PDB entry 6UZC | electron microscopy, 4.50 A resolution (low resolution: residue-level contacts below are approximate; hydrogen-bond / salt-bridge calls are withheld) | chains l and H of the 42 polymer chains in the assembly

[Chain l]
Molecule: Major capsid protein
Source organism: Enterobacteria phage T4
UniProtKB: P04535 (CAPSH_BPT4); residue numbers follow UniProt; this construct covers 1-521
Chain sequence (521 residues; row label = number of the first residue in the row):
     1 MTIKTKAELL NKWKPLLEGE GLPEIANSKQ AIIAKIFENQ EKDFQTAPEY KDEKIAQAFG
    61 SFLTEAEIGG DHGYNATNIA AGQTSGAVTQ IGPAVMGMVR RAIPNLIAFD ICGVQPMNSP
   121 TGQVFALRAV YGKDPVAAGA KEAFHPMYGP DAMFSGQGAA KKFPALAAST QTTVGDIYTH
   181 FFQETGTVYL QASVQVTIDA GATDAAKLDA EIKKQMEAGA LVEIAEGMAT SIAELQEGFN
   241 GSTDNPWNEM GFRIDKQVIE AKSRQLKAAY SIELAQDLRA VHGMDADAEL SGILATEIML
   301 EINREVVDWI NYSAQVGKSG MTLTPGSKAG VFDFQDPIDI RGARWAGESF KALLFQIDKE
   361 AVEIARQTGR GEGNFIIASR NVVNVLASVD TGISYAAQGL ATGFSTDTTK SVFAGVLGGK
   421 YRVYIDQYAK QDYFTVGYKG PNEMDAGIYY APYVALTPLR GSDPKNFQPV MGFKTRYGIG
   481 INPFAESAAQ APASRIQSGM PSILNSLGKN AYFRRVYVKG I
Not modelled in the structure: 1-65
Curated features (UniProtKB/Swiss-Prot):
  - site: E65, A66 (Cleavage)

[Chain H]
Molecule: Portal protein
Source organism: Enterobacteria phage T4
UniProtKB: P13334 (PORTL_BPT4); residues 1-524 here = UniProt positions 1-524
Chain sequence (524 residues; each row starts with the number of its first residue):
     1 MKFNVLSLFA PWAKMDERNF KDQEKEDLVS ITAPKLDDGA REFEVSSNEA ASPYNAAFQT
    61 IFGSYEPGMK TTRELIDTYR NLMNNYEVDN AVSEIVSDAI VYEDDTEVVA LNLDKSKFSP
   121 KIKNMMLDEF SDVLNHLSFQ RKGSDHFRRW YVDSRIFFHK IIDPKRPKEG IKELRRLDPR
   181 QVQYVREIIT ETEAGTKIVK GYKEYFIYDT AHESYACDGR MYEAGTKIKI PKAAVVYAHS
   241 GLVDCCGKNI IGYLHRAVKP ANQLKLLEDA VVIYRITRAP DRRVWYVDTG NMPARKAAEH
   301 MQHVMNTMKN RVVYDASTGK IKNQQHNMSM TEDYWLQRRD GKAVTEVDTL PGADNTGNME
   361 DIRWFRQALY MALRVPLSRI PQDQQGGVMF DSGTSITRDE LTFAKFIREL QHKFEEVFLD
   421 PLKTNLLLKG IITEDEWNDE INNIKIEFHR DSYFAELKEA EILERRINML TMAEPFIGKY
   481 ISHRTAMKDI LQMTDEEIEQ EAKQIEEESK EARFQDPDQE QEDF
Not modelled in the structure: 1-6, 381-394, 511-524
What the authors report for this chain:
  - self-association interface (contacts with another copy of this molecule); pairs are residue here / residue on that copy: C245-C217

[Chain l / chain H interface]
Residue-residue contacts (15):
  R100(l) - A51(H)
  R100(l) - S52(H)
  R100(l) - Y54(H)
  R100(l) - N55(H)
  R101(l) - Y54(H)
  A102(l) - Y54(H)
  I103(l) - Y54(H)
  I103(l) - F58(H)
  A288(l) - Q59(H)
  S291(l) - Q59(H)
  G292(l) - Q59(H)
  M299(l) - F62(H)
  P441(l) - M221(H)
  N442(l) - M221(H)
  P458(l) - E66(H)
Interface residues without a listed pair, chain l (13 interface residues in all): L456, F473

[Overview]
13 residues of chain l face 9 of chain H across their interface. The paper reports a self-association
interface involving C245(H).
Here chain l is Major capsid protein and chain H is Portal protein, both from Enterobacteria phage T4. Entry
6UZC (Portal vertex structure of bacteriophage T4) was determined by electron microscopy.
